PDB entry 3MG6 | X-ray diffraction, 2.60 A resolution | chains Z and 1 of the 28 polymer chains in the assembly

Chain Z:
Protein: Proteasome component C5
From: Saccharomyces cerevisiae
Notes: EC 3.4.25.1
UniProtKB: P23724 (PSB1_YEAST); the construct lacks a stretch of the UniProt sequence and is renumbered around it, so the offset changes along the chain: -28 to -1 = UniProt 1-28; 1-70 = UniProt 29-98; 71-106 = UniProt 100-135; 107-144 = UniProt 138-175; 2 more segments
Amino-acid sequence (241 residues; row label = number of the first residue in the row; note: 2 numbers in that range are skipped by the numbering (no residue carries them; nothing is unmodelled there); a row labelled like 106A-106B holds insertion residues (106A, then the next letters in order); numbers below 1 keep their minus sign (Met-28 is residue -28)):
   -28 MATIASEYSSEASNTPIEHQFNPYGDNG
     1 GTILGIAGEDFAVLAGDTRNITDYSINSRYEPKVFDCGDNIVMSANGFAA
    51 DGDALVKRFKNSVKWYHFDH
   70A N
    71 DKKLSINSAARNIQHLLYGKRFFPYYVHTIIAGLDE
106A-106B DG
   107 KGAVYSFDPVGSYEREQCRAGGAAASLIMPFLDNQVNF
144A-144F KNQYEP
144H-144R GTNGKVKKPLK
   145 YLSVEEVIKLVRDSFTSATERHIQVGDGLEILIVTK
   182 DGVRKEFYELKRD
Not modelled in the structure: -28 to -10
Bound ions: Mg2+: Asp194 (shared with 3 residues of chain H)
Residues lining bound ligands: LZT (N~2~-{[(1S)-6-methoxy-3-oxo-2,3-dihydro-1H-inden-1-yl]acetyl}-N-{(1S)-1-[(4-methylbenzyl)carbamoyl]-3-phenylpropyl}-L-threoninamide): Arg91, Pro94, Tyr96, Asp114, Pro115, Val116

Chain 1:
Protein: Proteasome component PRE4
From: Saccharomyces cerevisiae
Notes: EC 3.4.25.1
UniProtKB: P30657 (PSB4_YEAST); the construct lacks a stretch of the UniProt sequence and is renumbered around it, so the offset changes along the chain: -41 to -1 = UniProt 1-41; 1-70 = UniProt 42-111; 73-92 = UniProt 119-138; 93-105 = UniProt 141-153; 3 more segments
Amino-acid sequence (266 residues; row label = number of the first residue in the row; note: 4 numbers in that range are skipped by the numbering (no residue carries them; nothing is unmodelled there); a row labelled like 70A-70C holds insertion residues (70A, then the next letters in order); numbers below 1 keep their minus sign (Met-41 is residue -41)):
   -41 MNHDPFSWGRPADSTYGAYNTQIANAGASPMVNTQQPIVTG
     1 TSVISMKYDNGVIIAADNLGSYGSLLRFNGVERLIPVGDNTVVGISGDIS
    51 DMQHIERLLKDLVTENAYDN
70A-70C PLA
    71 DA
72A-72B EE
    73 ALEPSYIFEYLATVMYQRRS
92A-92B KM
    93 NPLWNAIIVAGVQ
105A-105B SN
   106 GDQFLRYVNLLGVTYSSPTLATGFGAHMANPLLRKV
141A-141G VDRESDI
   144 PKTTVQVAEEAIVNAMRVLYYRDARSSRNFSLAIIDKN
  181A T
   183 GLTFKKNLQVENMKWDFAKDIKGYGTQKI
Not modelled in the structure: -41 to -9

Interface between chain Z and chain 1:
Pairs across the interface (41):
  Gln-9(Z) - Thr-8(1)
  Phe-8(Z) - Arg91(1)
  Phe-8(Z) - Met92B(1)
  Phe-8(Z) - Pro94(1)  hydrophobic
  Phe-8(Z) - Leu115(1)  hydrophobic
  Phe-8(Z) - Leu116(1)  hydrophobic
  Asn-7(Z) - Leu116(1)
  Pro-6(Z) - Arg91(1)  hydrogen bond (backbone-side chain)
  Pro-6(Z) - Met92B(1)  hydrophobic
  Pro-6(Z) - Leu116(1)
  Tyr-5(Z) - Arg91(1)
  Tyr-5(Z) - Leu116(1)
  Asn-2(Z) - Val118(1)
  Asn20(Z) - Tyr120(1)
  Ser25(Z) - His132(1)
  Ile26(Z) - Arg139(1)  hydrogen bond (backbone-side chain)
  Asn27(Z) - Tyr120(1)  hydrogen bond
  Asn27(Z) - Ser122(1)
  Ser28(Z) - Ser121(1)  hydrogen bond (side chain-backbone)
  Tyr30(Z) - Ser121(1)
  Glu31(Z) - Arg111(1)  salt bridge
  Glu31(Z) - Tyr120(1)
  Glu31(Z) - Ser121(1)  hydrogen bond (side chain-backbone)
  Phe48(Z) - Arg91(1)
  Phe48(Z) - Leu116(1)
  Phe48(Z) - Val118(1)  hydrophobic
  Ala50(Z) - Tyr88(1)
  Ala50(Z) - Leu116(1)
  Ala50(Z) - Gly117(1)
  Ala50(Z) - Val118(1)  hydrophobic
  Asp51(Z) - Tyr88(1)  hydrogen bond
  Asp51(Z) - Arg91(1)  salt bridge
  Asp53(Z) - Thr119(1)
  Ala54(Z) - Tyr88(1)
  Lys57(Z) - Glu81(1)  salt bridge
  Phe93(Z) - Arg91(1)
  Phe93(Z) - Ser92(1)
  Tyr95(Z) - Tyr88(1)
  Glu190(Z) - Arg141C(1)  salt bridge
  Arg193(Z) - Asp141B(1)  salt bridge
  Arg193(Z) - Arg141C(1)
Other interface residues (no listed pair), chain Z (24 interface residues in all): Gly-4
Other interface residues (no listed pair), chain 1 (22 interface residues in all): Trp96, Leu125

Summary:
24 residues of chain Z and 22 residues of chain 1 are in contact; the contacts include 6 hydrogen bonds and 5
salt bridges. Among the polar pairs are Glu31(Z)-Arg111(1), Asp51(Z)-Arg91(1) and Lys57(Z)-Glu81(1). Bound to
chain Z: compound LZT.
Here chain Z is Proteasome component C5 and chain 1 is Proteasome component PRE4, both from Saccharomyces
cerevisiae. Entry 3MG6 (Structure of yeast 20S open-gate proteasome with Compound 6) was determined by X-ray
diffraction together with 3MG0, 3MG7, 3MG8 and 3MG4 from the same study.
